PDB entry 7U82 | X-ray diffraction, 1.55 A resolution | chains A and T of the 3 polymer chains in the assembly

== Chain A ==
Name: DNA polymerase eta
Source organism: Homo sapiens
Notes: EC 2.7.7.7
UniProtKB: Q9Y253 (POLH_HUMAN); residues 1-432 here = UniProt positions 1-432
Chain sequence (435 residues; row label = number of the first residue in the row; numbers below 1 keep their minus sign (Gly-2 is residue -2)):
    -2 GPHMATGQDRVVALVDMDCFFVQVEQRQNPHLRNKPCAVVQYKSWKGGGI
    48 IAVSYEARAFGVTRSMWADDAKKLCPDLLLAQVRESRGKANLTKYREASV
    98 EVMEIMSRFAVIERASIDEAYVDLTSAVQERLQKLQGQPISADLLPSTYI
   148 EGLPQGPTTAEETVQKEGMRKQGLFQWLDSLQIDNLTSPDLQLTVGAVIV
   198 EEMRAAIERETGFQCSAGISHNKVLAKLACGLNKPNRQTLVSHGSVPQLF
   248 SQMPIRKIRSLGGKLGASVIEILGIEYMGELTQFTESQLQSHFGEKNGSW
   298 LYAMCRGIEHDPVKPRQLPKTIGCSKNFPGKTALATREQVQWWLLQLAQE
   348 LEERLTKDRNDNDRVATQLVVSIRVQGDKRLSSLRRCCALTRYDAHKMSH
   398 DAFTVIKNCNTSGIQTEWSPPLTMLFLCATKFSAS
Not modelled in the structure: 155-159
Sequence notes: expression tag (-2 to 0)
Metal / ion sites: Mn2+ site 1: Asp13, Asp115, Glu116 (together with XG4) (shared with 1 residue of chain P); Mn2+ site 2: Asp13, Met14 (together with XG4)
Ligand contacts: XG4 (2'-deoxy-5'-O-[(R)-hydroxy{[(R)-hydroxy(phosphonooxy)phosphoryl]amino}phosphoryl]guanosine): Asp13, Met14, Asp15, Cys16, Phe17, Phe18, Gln38, Ile48, Ala49, Tyr52, Arg55, Arg61, Leu89, Ile114, Asp115, Glu116, Lys231
Curated features (UniProtKB/Swiss-Prot):
  - binding site (Mg(2+)): Asp13, Met14, Asp115, Glu116
  - binding site (Mn(2+)): Asp13, Met14, Asp115, Glu116
  - binding site (a 2'-deoxyribonucleoside 5'-triphosphate): Arg61

== Chain T ==
Molecule: 12-nt DNA strand
Sequence (12 nucleotides; numbered 1 to 12; the number before each row is that of its first residue):
     1 CATTATGACGCT
Ligand contacts: XG4 (2'-deoxy-5'-O-[(R)-hydroxy{[(R)-hydroxy(phosphonooxy)phosphoryl]amino}phosphoryl]guanosine): DT3, DT4, DA5

== Interface between chain A and chain T ==
Pairs across the interface (40):
  Gln38(A) - DT4(T)  hydrogen bond to the base
  Gln38(A) - DA5(T)  sugar contact
  Tyr39(A) - DT4(T)  phosphate contact
  Tyr39(A) - DA5(T)  hydrogen bond to the phosphate
  Trp42(A) - DA2(T)  stacking on the base
  Arg61(A) - DT3(T)  hydrogen bond to the base
  Arg61(A) - DT4(T)  hydrogen bond to the base
  Ser62(A) - DT3(T)  hydrogen bond to the base
  Trp64(A) - DT3(T)  sugar contact
  Lys86(A) - DT6(T)  salt bridge to the phosphate
  Ala87(A) - DA5(T)  sugar contact
  Leu89(A) - DA5(T)  phosphate contact
  Leu89(A) - DT6(T)  phosphate contact
  Arg93(A) - DT6(T)  salt bridge to the phosphate
  Arg93(A) - DG7(T)  salt bridge to the phosphate
  Lys293(A) - DG10(T)  salt bridge to the phosphate
  Lys311(A) - DC9(T)  salt bridge to the phosphate
  Arg313(A) - DA8(T)  salt bridge to the phosphate
  Pro316(A) - DA8(T)  phosphate contact
  Lys317(A) - DA8(T)  hydrogen bond to the phosphate
  Lys317(A) - DC9(T)  salt bridge to the phosphate
  Thr318(A) - DG7(T)  sugar contact
  Thr318(A) - DA8(T)  hydrogen bond to the phosphate
  Ile319(A) - DG7(T)  phosphate contact
  Gly320(A) - DT6(T)  sugar contact
  Gly320(A) - DG7(T)  hydrogen bond to the phosphate
  Cys321(A) - DT6(T)  phosphate contact
  Ser322(A) - DA5(T)  sugar contact
  Ser322(A) - DT6(T)  hydrogen bond to the phosphate
  Lys323(A) - DA5(T)  salt bridge to the phosphate
  Asn324(A) - DT4(T)  hydrogen bond to the phosphate
  Asn324(A) - DA5(T)  hydrogen bond to the phosphate
  Pro326(A) - DA2(T)  phosphate contact
  Pro326(A) - DT4(T)  phosphate contact
  Gly327(A) - DC1(T)  hydrogen bond to the phosphate
  Gly327(A) - DA2(T)  phosphate contact
  Thr329(A) - DA2(T)  base contact
  Arg351(A) - DT6(T)  salt bridge to the phosphate
  Arg351(A) - DG7(T)  salt bridge to the phosphate
  Leu378(A) - DT6(T)  base contact
Interface residues without a listed pair, chain A (31 interface residues in all): Gly46, Ile47, Ile48, Glu347
Interface residues without a listed pair, chain T (11 interface residues in all): DC11

== Overview ==
The interface between chain A and chain T involves 31 residues on one side and 11 on the other, with 12
hydrogen bonds, 10 salt bridges and 1 aromatic stacking contact. Polar contacts include Gln38(A)-DT4(T),
Arg61(A)-DT3(T) and Arg61(A)-DT4(T).
Here chain A is DNA polymerase eta (Homo sapiens) and chain T is a 12-nt DNA strand. Entry 7U82 (Human DNA
polymerase eta-DNA-dGMPNPP ternary mismatch complex in 1.0 mM Mn2+ for 600s) was determined by X-ray
diffraction together with 7U72, 7U73, 7U74, 7U75, 7U76, 7U77 and 26 further entries from the same study.
